Entry 1XJQ (X-ray diffraction, 2.06 A resolution); this record covers chains B and A.

# Chain B (and A)
Name: Bifunctional 3'-phosphoadenosine 5'-phosphosulfate synthetase 1
Source organism: Homo sapiens
Notes: EC 2.7.7.4, 2.7.1.25; chain A of this document is another copy of the same molecule, construct and numbering; everything in this record applies to it too
UniProt: O43252 (PAPS1_HUMAN); residues 1-624 here = UniProt positions 1-624
Amino-acid sequence (630 residues; each row starts with the number of its first residue):
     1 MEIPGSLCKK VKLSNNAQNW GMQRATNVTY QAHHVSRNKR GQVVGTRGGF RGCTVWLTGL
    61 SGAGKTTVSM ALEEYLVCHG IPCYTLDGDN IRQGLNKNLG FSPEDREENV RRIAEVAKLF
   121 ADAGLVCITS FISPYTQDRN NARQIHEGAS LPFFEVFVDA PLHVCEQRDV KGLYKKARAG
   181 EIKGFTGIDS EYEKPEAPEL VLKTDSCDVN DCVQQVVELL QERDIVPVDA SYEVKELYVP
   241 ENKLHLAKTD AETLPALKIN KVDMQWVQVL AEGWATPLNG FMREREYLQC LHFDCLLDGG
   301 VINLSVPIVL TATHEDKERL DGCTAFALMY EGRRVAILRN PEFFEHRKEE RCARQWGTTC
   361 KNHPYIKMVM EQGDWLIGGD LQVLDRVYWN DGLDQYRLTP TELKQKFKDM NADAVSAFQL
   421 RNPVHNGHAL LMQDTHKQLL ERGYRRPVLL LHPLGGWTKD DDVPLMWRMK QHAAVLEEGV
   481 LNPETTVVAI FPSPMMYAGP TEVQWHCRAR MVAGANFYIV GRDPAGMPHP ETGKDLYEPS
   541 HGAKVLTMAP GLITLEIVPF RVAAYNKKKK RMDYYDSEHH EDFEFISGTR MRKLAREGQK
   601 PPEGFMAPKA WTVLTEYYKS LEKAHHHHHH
Not modelled in the structure: 1-33, 624-630 (chain A: 1-33, 163-190, 625-630)
Differences from the reference sequence: conflict Ser-416 (Phe in O43252); expression tag (625-630)
Swiss-Prot annotation at these positions:
  - binding site (ATP): Gly-62 to Thr-67, Cys-207, Cys-212, Gln-419 to Asn-422, Gly-521 to Ala-525, Ala-563
  - binding site (adenosine 5'-phosphosulfate): Asp-89 to Arg-92, Phe-101, Arg-106 to Asn-109, Ile-132, Ser-133, Lys-171, Gly-184, Phe-185
  - modified residue: Met-1 (N-acetylmethionine), Lys-12 (N6-acetyllysine)
  - mutagenesis: Arg-37 (R37A: Abolishes inhibition by the substrate adenylyl sulfate), Arg-40 (R40A: Abolishes inhibition by the substrate adenylyl sulfate), His-425 (H425A: Loss of activity), Asn-426 (N426K: Increased activity), Gly-427 to His-428 (Loss of activity), Gly-427 (G427A: 30% decrease in activity), His-428 (H428A: Loss of activity)
Ligand contacts:
  - ADP (adenosine-5'-diphosphate), molecule 1: Leu-60, Ser-61, Gly-62, Ala-63, Gly-64, Lys-65, Thr-66, Thr-67, Val-68, Arg-168, Val-170, Thr-204, Cys-207, Asp-208, Val-209, Cys-212
  - ADP, molecule 2: Phe-418, Gln-419, Leu-420, Arg-421, Asn-422, His-425, His-428, Leu-431, Met-495, His-506, Ile-519, Val-520, Gly-521, Arg-522, Asp-523, Pro-524, Ala-525, Arg-561, Val-562, Ala-563

# Chain B / chain A interface
Contacting residue pairs - 130 pairs, chain B then chain A:
  His-34(B) / Met-70(A)  hydrogen bond
  His-34(B) / Glu-73(A)  salt bridge
  His-34(B) / Thr-85(A)
  His-34(B) / Asp-87(A)  salt bridge
  Val-35(B) / Glu-73(A)  hydrogen bond (backbone-side chain)
  Lys-39(B) / Val-77(A)
  Arg-40(B) / Glu-73(A)
  Val-43(B) / Val-44(A)
  Val-43(B) / Gly-45(A)
  Val-43(B) / Thr-46(A)
  Val-43(B) / Val-77(A)
  Val-43(B) / Gly-80(A)
  Val-43(B) / Pro-82(A)
  Val-44(B) / Val-44(A)
  Val-44(B) / Pro-82(A)  hydrophobic
  Gly-45(B) / Val-43(A)
  Gly-45(B) / Val-44(A)  hydrogen bond (backbone-backbone)
  Gly-45(B) / Gly-45(A)
  Met-70(B) / His-34(A)  hydrogen bond
  Glu-73(B) / His-34(A)  salt bridge
  Glu-73(B) / Val-35(A)  hydrogen bond (side chain-backbone)
  Glu-73(B) / Arg-40(A)  salt bridge
  Glu-74(B) / Val-35(A)
  Val-77(B) / Val-43(A)
  Pro-82(B) / Val-43(A)
  Pro-82(B) / Val-44(A)
  Cys-83(B) / Arg-40(A)
  Tyr-84(B) / Leu-119(A)
  Tyr-84(B) / Asp-122(A)  hydrogen bond
  Tyr-84(B) / Ala-123(A)  hydrophobic
  Thr-85(B) / His-34(A)
  Asp-87(B) / His-34(A)  salt bridge
  Asn-90(B) / Lys-118(A)
  Gly-94(B) / Arg-111(A)  hydrogen bond (backbone-side chain)
  Gly-94(B) / Glu-115(A)
  Leu-95(B) / Arg-111(A)  hydrogen bond (backbone-side chain)
  Leu-95(B) / Arg-112(A)
  Leu-95(B) / Glu-115(A)
  Lys-97(B) / Arg-111(A)
  Asn-98(B) / Glu-108(A)  hydrogen bond
  Asn-98(B) / Arg-111(A)
  Glu-108(B) / Asn-98(A)  hydrogen bond
  Glu-108(B) / Arg-112(A)  salt bridge
  Arg-111(B) / Gly-94(A)  hydrogen bond (side chain-backbone)
  Arg-111(B) / Leu-95(A)  hydrogen bond (side chain-backbone)
  Arg-111(B) / Lys-97(A)
  Arg-111(B) / Asn-98(A)
  Arg-111(B) / Arg-112(A)
  Arg-112(B) / Leu-95(A)
  Arg-112(B) / Glu-108(A)  salt bridge
  Arg-112(B) / Arg-111(A)
  Arg-112(B) / Arg-112(A)
  Glu-115(B) / Gly-94(A)
  Glu-115(B) / Leu-95(A)
  Val-116(B) / Val-116(A)  hydrophobic
  Val-116(B) / Leu-119(A)  hydrophobic
  Leu-119(B) / Tyr-84(A)
  Leu-119(B) / Asn-90(A)
  Leu-119(B) / Val-116(A)  hydrophobic
  Leu-119(B) / Phe-120(A)
  Phe-120(B) / Leu-119(A)
  Phe-120(B) / Phe-120(A)  hydrophobic
  Phe-120(B) / Ala-123(A)  hydrophobic
  Asp-122(B) / Tyr-84(A)  hydrogen bond
  Ala-123(B) / Tyr-84(A)  hydrophobic
  Ala-123(B) / Phe-120(A)  hydrophobic
  Glu-284(B) / His-541(A)  salt bridge
  Glu-284(B) / Lys-544(A)  salt bridge
  Arg-285(B) / Met-548(A)
  Leu-288(B) / His-541(A)
  Leu-288(B) / Met-548(A)  hydrophobic
  Gln-289(B) / Met-548(A)  hydrogen bond
  His-292(B) / His-292(A)
  His-292(B) / Asp-294(A)
  His-292(B) / Pro-500(A)
  His-292(B) / Val-545(A)
  Phe-293(B) / His-292(A)
  Phe-293(B) / Phe-293(A)
  Phe-293(B) / Asp-294(A)
  Phe-293(B) / Gln-504(A)
  Phe-293(B) / Val-545(A)  hydrophobic
  Phe-293(B) / Ala-549(A)  hydrophobic
  Phe-293(B) / Pro-550(A)
  Asp-294(B) / His-292(A)
  Asp-294(B) / Phe-293(A)
  Leu-297(B) / Met-548(A)
  Glu-345(B) / Glu-538(A)
  Arg-347(B) / Asp-535(A)
  Arg-347(B) / Leu-536(A)  hydrogen bond (side chain-backbone)
  Arg-347(B) / Tyr-537(A)
  Arg-347(B) / Glu-538(A)
  Glu-349(B) / Thr-358(A)  hydrogen bond
  Glu-349(B) / His-529(A)  salt bridge
  Glu-350(B) / Gly-357(A)
  Ala-353(B) / Ala-353(A)
  Ala-353(B) / Arg-354(A)
  Ala-353(B) / Gly-357(A)
  Ala-353(B) / Thr-358(A)
  Arg-354(B) / Ala-353(A)
  Arg-354(B) / Arg-354(A)  hydrogen bond (side chain-backbone)
  Arg-354(B) / Gln-355(A)
  Arg-354(B) / Thr-501(A)  hydrogen bond
  Arg-354(B) / Tyr-537(A)
  Gln-355(B) / Arg-354(A)
  Gly-357(B) / Glu-349(A)
  Gly-357(B) / Glu-350(A)
  Gly-357(B) / Ala-353(A)
  Thr-358(B) / Glu-349(A)  hydrogen bond
  Thr-358(B) / Ala-353(A)
  Thr-359(B) / Thr-359(A)
  Thr-501(B) / Arg-354(A)  hydrogen bond
  Gln-504(B) / Phe-293(A)
  His-529(B) / Glu-349(A)  salt bridge
  Asp-535(B) / Arg-347(A)  hydrogen bond (backbone-side chain)
  Leu-536(B) / Arg-347(A)  hydrogen bond (backbone-side chain)
  Tyr-537(B) / Arg-347(A)
  Tyr-537(B) / Arg-354(A)
  Glu-538(B) / Glu-345(A)
  Glu-538(B) / Arg-347(A)
  His-541(B) / Glu-284(A)  salt bridge
  His-541(B) / Leu-288(A)
  Lys-544(B) / Glu-284(A)  salt bridge
  Val-545(B) / His-292(A)
  Val-545(B) / Phe-293(A)  hydrophobic
  Met-548(B) / Arg-285(A)
  Met-548(B) / Leu-288(A)  hydrophobic
  Met-548(B) / Gln-289(A)
  Met-548(B) / Leu-297(A)
  Ala-549(B) / Phe-293(A)  hydrophobic
  Pro-550(B) / Phe-293(A)
Other interface residues (no listed pair), chain B (68 interface residues in all): Thr-46, Gly-80, Leu-86, Ile-91, Leu-125, Trp-356, Pro-500
Other interface residues (no listed pair), chain A (70 interface residues in all): Lys-39, Glu-74, Ile-81, Cys-83, Leu-86, Ile-91, Leu-125, Trp-356

# Summary
Chain B and chain A form an interface of 68 and 70 residues respectively; the contacts include 22 hydrogen
bonds and 13 salt bridges. Among the polar pairs are His-34(B)/Glu-73(A), His-34(B)/Asp-87(A) and
Glu-73(B)/Arg-40(A). Bound to chain B: ADP.
Chain B and chain A are both Bifunctional 3'-phosphoadenosine 5'-phosphosulfate synthetase 1 (Homo sapiens);
the structure, ADP Complex OF HUMAN PAPS SYNTHETASE 1, was determined by X-ray diffraction, deposited together
with 1XNJ and 1X6V.
